3OIC - chains A and D; structure by X-ray diffraction, 2.20 A resolution.

== Chain A (and D) ==
Name: Enoyl-[acyl-carrier-protein] reductase [NADPH]
Organism: Bacillus subtilis
Notes: EC 1.3.1.10; chain D of this document is another copy of the same molecule, construct and numbering; everything in this record applies to it too
UniProt: P71079 (FABL_BACSU); residue numbers follow UniProt; this construct covers 1-250
Chain sequence (258 residues; each row starts with the number of its first residue):
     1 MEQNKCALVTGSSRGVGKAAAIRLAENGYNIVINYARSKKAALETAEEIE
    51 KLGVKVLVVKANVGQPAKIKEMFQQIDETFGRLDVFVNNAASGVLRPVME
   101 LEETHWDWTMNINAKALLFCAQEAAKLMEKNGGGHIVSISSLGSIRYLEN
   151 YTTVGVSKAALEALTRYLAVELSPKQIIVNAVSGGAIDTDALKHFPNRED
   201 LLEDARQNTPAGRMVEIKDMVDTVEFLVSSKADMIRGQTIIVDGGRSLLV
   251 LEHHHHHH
Disordered / not traced: 1-2, 188-194, 257-258 (chain D: 1-3, 256-258)
Construct notes: expression tag (251-258)
Curated features (UniProtKB/Swiss-Prot):
  - active site (Proton acceptor): Tyr151, Lys158
  - binding site (NADP(+)): Ser13 to Val16, Ala36 to Ser38, Asn62, Val63, Asn89, Lys158, Ile187 to Thr189

== Chain A / chain D interface ==
Residue-residue contacts (76; chain A residue first):
  Glu100(A) - Leu201(D)
  Glu100(A) - Asp204(D)
  Leu101(A) - Asp204(D)  hydrogen bond (backbone-side chain)
  Leu101(A) - Ala205(D)  hydrophobic
  Leu101(A) - Asn208(D)
  Glu103(A) - Arg146(D)
  Glu103(A) - Phe195(D)
  Thr104(A) - Ser144(D)
  Thr104(A) - Asp188(D)  hydrogen bond
  Thr104(A) - Leu201(D)
  His105(A) - Ser141(D)  hydrogen bond
  His105(A) - Leu142(D)
  His105(A) - Gly143(D)
  His105(A) - Gly185(D)  hydrogen bond (side chain-backbone)
  His105(A) - Asp188(D)
  His105(A) - Arg246(D)  hydrogen bond
  Trp106(A) - Trp106(D)
  Trp106(A) - Leu142(D)  hydrogen bond (backbone-backbone)
  Trp106(A) - Ile145(D)  hydrophobic
  Asp107(A) - Arg246(D)  salt bridge
  Asp107(A) - Ser247(D)
  Trp108(A) - Asp188(D)  hydrogen bond
  Trp108(A) - Thr209(D)
  Trp108(A) - Arg246(D)
  Trp108(A) - Leu249(D)  hydrophobic
  Asn111(A) - Arg246(D)  hydrogen bond (side chain-backbone)
  Asn111(A) - Ser247(D)
  Asn111(A) - Leu249(D)
  Asn111(A) - Val250(D)
  Ala114(A) - Val250(D)  hydrophobic
  Lys115(A) - His253(D)
  Leu118(A) - Val250(D)  hydrophobic
  Leu118(A) - His254(D)
  Ser141(A) - His105(D)  hydrogen bond
  Leu142(A) - His105(D)
  Leu142(A) - Trp106(D)  hydrogen bond (backbone-backbone)
  Gly143(A) - Thr104(D)
  Gly143(A) - His105(D)
  Gly143(A) - Trp106(D)  hydrogen bond (backbone-backbone)
  Ser144(A) - Glu103(D)
  Arg146(A) - Tyr147(D)  hydrogen bond (backbone-side chain)
  Tyr147(A) - Tyr147(D)
  Leu148(A) - Ile145(D)
  Leu148(A) - Arg146(D)
  Leu148(A) - Tyr147(D)  hydrophobic
  Ala163(A) - Leu248(D)  hydrophobic
  Tyr167(A) - Leu251(D)  hydrophobic
  Tyr167(A) - His254(D)
  Gly184(A) - His105(D)  hydrogen bond (backbone-side chain)
  Ile187(A) - Thr104(D)
  Ile187(A) - Trp108(D)
  Leu201(A) - Glu100(D)
  Leu201(A) - Glu103(D)
  Leu201(A) - Thr104(D)
  Asp204(A) - Glu100(D)
  Asp204(A) - Leu101(D)
  Asn208(A) - Leu101(D)
  Asn208(A) - Trp108(D)
  Thr209(A) - Trp108(D)
  Asp243(A) - Asp107(D)
  Arg246(A) - His105(D)
  Arg246(A) - Asp107(D)  salt bridge
  Arg246(A) - Asn111(D)
  Ser247(A) - Asp107(D)
  Ser247(A) - Asn111(D)
  Leu248(A) - Ala163(D)  hydrophobic
  Leu249(A) - Asn111(D)
  Val250(A) - Asn111(D)
  Val250(A) - Ala114(D)  hydrophobic
  Val250(A) - Leu118(D)
  Leu251(A) - Tyr167(D)  hydrophobic
  His253(A) - Lys115(D)  hydrogen bond
  His254(A) - Leu118(D)
  His254(A) - Gln122(D)
  His254(A) - Tyr167(D)
  His255(A) - Tyr167(D)
Interface residues without a listed pair, chain A (43 interface residues in all): Phe119, Gln122, Ile145, Gly185, Ala186, Ala205
Interface residues without a listed pair, chain D (44 interface residues in all): Phe119, Glu149, Ala186, Lys193, Asp243, His255

== Summary ==
43 residues of chain A face 44 of chain D across their interface; the contacts include 14 hydrogen bonds and 2
salt bridges. Among the polar pairs are Asp107(A)-Arg246(D), Leu101(A)-Asp204(D) and Thr104(A)-Asp188(D).
Both chains are Enoyl-[acyl-carrier-protein] reductase [NADPH] (Bacillus subtilis). Entry 3OIC (Crystal
Structure of Enoyl-ACP Reductases III (FabL) from B. subtilis (apo form)) was determined by X-ray diffraction,
deposited together with 3OID, 3OIF and 3OIG.
